5HLF - chains A and B of the 3 polymer chains in the assembly; structure by X-ray diffraction, 2.95 A resolution.

Chain A:
Molecule: HIV-1 reverse transcriptase P66 subunit
Source organism: Human immunodeficiency virus type 1 group M subtype B (isolate BH10)
Notes: EC 2.7.7.49
UniProt: P03366 (POL_HV1B1); residues 1-555 here correspond to UniProt positions 600-1154 (UniProt number = residue number + 599)
Sequence (555 residues; numbered 1 to 555; the number before each row is that of its first residue):
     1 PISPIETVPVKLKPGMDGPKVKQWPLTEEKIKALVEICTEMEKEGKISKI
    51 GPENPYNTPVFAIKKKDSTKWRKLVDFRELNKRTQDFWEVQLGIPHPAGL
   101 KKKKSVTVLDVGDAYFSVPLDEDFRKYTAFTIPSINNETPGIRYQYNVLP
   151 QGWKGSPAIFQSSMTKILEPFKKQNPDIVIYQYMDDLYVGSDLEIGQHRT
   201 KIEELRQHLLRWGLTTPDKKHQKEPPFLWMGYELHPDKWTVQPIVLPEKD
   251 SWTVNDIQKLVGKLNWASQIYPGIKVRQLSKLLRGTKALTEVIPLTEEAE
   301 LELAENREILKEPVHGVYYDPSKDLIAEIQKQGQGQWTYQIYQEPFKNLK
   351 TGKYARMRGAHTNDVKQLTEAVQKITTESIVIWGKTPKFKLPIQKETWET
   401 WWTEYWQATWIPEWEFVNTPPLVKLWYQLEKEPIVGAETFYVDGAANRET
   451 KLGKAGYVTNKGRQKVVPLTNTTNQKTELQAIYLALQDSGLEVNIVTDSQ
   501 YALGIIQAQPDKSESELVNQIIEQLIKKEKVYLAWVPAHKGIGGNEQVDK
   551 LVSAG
Unresolved in the structure: 555
Differences from the reference sequence: engineered mutation Ser280 (Cys879 in P03366)
Curated features (UniProtKB/Swiss-Prot):
  - region: Phe227 to His235 (RT 'primer grip')
  - motif: Trp398 to Trp414 (Tryptophan repeat motif)
  - binding site (Mg(2+)): Asp110, Asp185, Asp186, Asp443, Glu478, Asp498, Asp549
  - site: Trp401 (Essential for RT p66/p51 heterodimerization), Trp414 (Essential for RT p66/p51 heterodimerization), Phe440, Tyr441 (Cleavage)
Ion coordination: Mg2+ site 1: Val111, Asp185 (together with 64A); Mg2+ site 2: Asp443, Asp549
Residues lining bound ligands: 64A ({[(1S,3R)-3-(5-methyl-2,4-dioxo-3,4-dihydropyrimidin-1(2H)-yl)cyclopentyl]oxy}propanedioic acid): Arg72, Val111, Gly112, Asp113, Ala114, Tyr115, Gln151, Met184, Asp185

Chain B:
Molecule: HIV-1 reverse transcriptase P51 subunit
Source organism: Human immunodeficiency virus type 1 group M subtype B (isolate BH10)
Notes: EC 2.7.7.49
UniProt: P03366 (POL_HV1B1); residues 1-428 here correspond to UniProt positions 600-1027 (UniProt number = residue number + 599)
Sequence (444 residues; each row starts with the number of its first residue; numbers below 1 keep their minus sign (Met-15 is residue -15)):
   -15 MAHHHHHHALEVLFQGPISPIETVPVKLKPGMDGPKVKQWPLTEEKIKAL
    35 VEICTEMEKEGKISKIGPENPYNTPVFAIKKKDSTKWRKLVDFRELNKRT
    85 QDFWEVQLGIPHPAGLKKKKSVTVLDVGDAYFSVPLDEDFRKYTAFTIPS
   135 INNETPGIRYQYNVLPQGWKGSPAIFQSSMTKILEPFKKQNPDIVIYQYM
   185 DDLYVGSDLEIGQHRTKIEELRQHLLRWGLTTPDKKHQKEPPFLWMGYEL
   235 HPDKWTVQPIVLPEKDSWTVNDIQKLVGKLNWASQIYPGIKVRQLSKLLR
   285 GTKALTEVIPLTEEAELELAENREILKEPVHGVYYDPSKDLIAEIQKQGQ
   335 GQWTYQIYQEPFKNLKTGKYARMRGAHTNDVKQLTEAVQKITTESIVIWG
   385 KTPKFKLPIQKETWETWWTEYWQATWIPEWEFVNTPPLVKLWYQ
Unresolved in the structure: -15 to 3, 217-225
Differences from the reference sequence: initiating methionine (-15); expression tag (-14 to 0); engineered mutation Ser280 (Cys879 in P03366)
Curated features (UniProtKB/Swiss-Prot):
  - region: Phe227 to His235 (RT 'primer grip')
  - motif: Trp398 to Trp414 (Tryptophan repeat motif)
  - binding site (Mg(2+)): Asp110, Asp185, Asp186
  - site (Essential for RT p66/p51 heterodimerization): Trp401, Trp414

Chain A / chain B interface:
Pairs across the interface (123):
  Val8(A) - Glu53(B)
  Pro9(A) - Glu53(B)
  Gln85(A) - Glu53(B)  hydrogen bond (side chain-backbone)
  Asp86(A) - Lys20(B)  salt bridge
  Asp86(A) - Pro55(B)
  Phe87(A) - Pro52(B)
  Phe87(A) - Glu53(B)
  Trp88(A) - Lys20(B)
  Trp88(A) - Val21(B)
  Trp88(A) - Lys22(B)
  Trp88(A) - Pro52(B)  hydrogen bond (backbone-backbone)
  Trp88(A) - Asn54(B)
  Trp88(A) - Pro55(B)
  Trp88(A) - Asn57(B)
  Trp88(A) - Thr131(B)
  Trp88(A) - Arg143(B)
  Val90(A) - Pro140(B)
  Val90(A) - Gly141(B)  hydrogen bond (backbone-backbone)
  Val90(A) - Arg143(B)
  Leu92(A) - Asn137(B)
  Gly93(A) - Asn137(B)  hydrogen bond (backbone-side chain)
  Ile94(A) - Asn137(B)
  Pro95(A) - Asn136(B)
  Pro95(A) - Asn137(B)
  His96(A) - Asn136(B)  hydrogen bond (backbone-side chain)
  Gly99(A) - Asn136(B)
  Leu100(A) - Asn136(B)
  Ala158(A) - Pro52(B)
  Gln161(A) - Pro140(B)
  Ser162(A) - Pro52(B)
  Thr165(A) - Pro140(B)
  Thr165(A) - Ile142(B)
  Lys166(A) - Ile50(B)
  Lys172(A) - Thr139(B)  hydrogen bond
  Ile180(A) - Glu138(B)
  Tyr181(A) - Asn136(B)  hydrogen bond
  Tyr181(A) - Glu138(B)
  Gln182(A) - Glu138(B)  hydrogen bond (backbone-backbone)
  Gln182(A) - Pro140(B)
  Arg356(A) - Glu396(B)  salt bridge
  Arg358(A) - Gln394(B)  hydrogen bond
  Arg358(A) - Glu396(B)  salt bridge
  Gln373(A) - Glu396(B)
  Gln373(A) - Thr397(B)  hydrogen bond
  Thr376(A) - Trp401(B)
  Ile380(A) - Pro25(B)  hydrophobic
  Ile380(A) - Leu26(B)
  Ile380(A) - Thr27(B)
  Val381(A) - Pro25(B)  hydrophobic
  Val381(A) - Ile135(B)
  Val381(A) - Asn136(B)  hydrogen bond (backbone-backbone)
  Val381(A) - Asn137(B)
  Ile382(A) - Ile135(B)
  Ile382(A) - Asn136(B)
  Trp383(A) - Ile135(B)
  Gly384(A) - Thr27(B)
  Gly384(A) - Glu28(B)  hydrogen bond (backbone-backbone)
  Gly384(A) - Ile135(B)
  Trp402(A) - Lys331(B)  hydrogen bond (backbone-side chain)
  Trp402(A) - His361(B)
  Trp402(A) - Thr362(B)
  Trp402(A) - Asp364(B)
  Tyr405(A) - Lys331(B)  hydrogen bond (backbone-side chain)
  Trp406(A) - Lys331(B)
  Trp406(A) - Asn418(B)  hydrogen bond
  Trp406(A) - Pro420(B)  hydrophobic
  Trp406(A) - Pro421(B)
  Gln407(A) - Lys331(B)  hydrogen bond (backbone-side chain)
  Gln407(A) - Pro392(B)
  Gln407(A) - Ile393(B)
  Gln407(A) - Gln394(B)  hydrogen bond
  Gln407(A) - Val417(B)
  Gln407(A) - Asn418(B)
  Ala408(A) - Trp337(B)  hydrophobic
  Ala408(A) - Asp364(B)
  Ala408(A) - Pro392(B)  hydrogen bond (backbone-backbone)
  Ala408(A) - Ile393(B)
  Thr409(A) - Asp364(B)  hydrogen bond (backbone-side chain)
  Trp410(A) - Thr362(B)  hydrogen bond (side chain-backbone)
  Trp410(A) - Asn363(B)
  Trp410(A) - Val365(B)  hydrophobic
  Trp410(A) - Trp401(B)  hydrophobic
  Trp410(A) - Tyr405(B)
  Pro412(A) - Trp401(B)  hydrophobic
  Pro433(A) - Asn255(B)
  Pro433(A) - Leu289(B)  hydrophobic
  Val435(A) - Thr290(B)
  Thr439(A) - Ala288(B)
  Thr439(A) - Leu289(B)  hydrogen bond (side chain-backbone)
  Tyr441(A) - Val254(B)
  Tyr441(A) - Gln258(B)  hydrogen bond
  Tyr441(A) - Thr286(B)
  Tyr441(A) - Lys287(B)  hydrogen bond (side chain-backbone)
  Tyr441(A) - Leu289(B)
  Val458(A) - Thr286(B)
  Thr459(A) - Thr286(B)
  Asn460(A) - Thr286(B)
  Asn460(A) - Lys287(B)
  Asn460(A) - Ala288(B)
  Asn494(A) - Leu289(B)
  Val496(A) - Leu289(B)  hydrophobic
  Gln500(A) - Leu422(B)
  Leu503(A) - Leu422(B)  hydrophobic
  Gly504(A) - Pro420(B)
  Gln507(A) - Leu422(B)
  Tyr532(A) - Asn255(B)  hydrogen bond
  Tyr532(A) - Lys259(B)
  Tyr532(A) - Leu289(B)  hydrophobic
  Val536(A) - Gln258(B)
  Pro537(A) - Gly262(B)
  Pro537(A) - Asn265(B)
  Lys540(A) - Asn265(B)
  Lys540(A) - Ser280(B)  hydrogen bond (backbone-side chain)
  Gly541(A) - Ser280(B)
  Ile542(A) - Val261(B)  hydrophobic
  Ile542(A) - Leu283(B)
  Gly543(A) - Leu283(B)  hydrogen bond (backbone-backbone)
  Gly543(A) - Arg284(B)
  Gly543(A) - Gly285(B)
  Gly544(A) - Gly285(B)
  Gly544(A) - Thr286(B)
  Gln547(A) - Arg284(B)  hydrogen bond (side chain-backbone)
  Gln547(A) - Thr286(B)
Interface residues without a listed pair, chain A (69 interface residues in all): Ile159, Val179, Thr377, Thr403, Ile434, Ala534, Trp535
Interface residues without a listed pair, chain B (66 interface residues in all): Lys49, Gly51, Tyr56, Pro133, Leu368, Thr400, Thr419, Val423

Overview:
Chain A and chain B form an interface of 69 and 66 residues respectively; the contacts include 27 hydrogen
bonds and 3 salt bridges. Among the polar pairs are Asp86(A)-Lys20(B), Arg356(A)-Glu396(B) and
Arg358(A)-Glu396(B). Chain A binds compound 64A.
Chain A is HIV-1 reverse transcriptase P66 subunit and chain B is HIV-1 reverse transcriptase P51 subunit,
both from Human immunodeficiency virus type 1 group M subtype B (isolate BH10); the structure, STRUCTURE OF
HIV-1 REVERSE TRANSCRIPTASE In COMPLEX WITH A 38-MER HAIRPIN TEMPLATE-PRIMER DNA APTAMER AND AN ..., was
determined by X-ray diffraction.
